PDB entry 9GC4 | X-ray diffraction, 2.42 A resolution | chain A

# Chain A
Molecule: Epidermal growth factor receptor
Source organism: Homo sapiens
Notes: EC 2.7.10.1
Reference sequence: P00533 (EGFR_HUMAN); the construct has insertions or renumbered stretches relative to UniProt, so the offset changes along the chain: 695-770 = UniProt 695-770; 774-1025 = UniProt 771-1022
Sequence (332 residues; each row starts with the number of its first residue):
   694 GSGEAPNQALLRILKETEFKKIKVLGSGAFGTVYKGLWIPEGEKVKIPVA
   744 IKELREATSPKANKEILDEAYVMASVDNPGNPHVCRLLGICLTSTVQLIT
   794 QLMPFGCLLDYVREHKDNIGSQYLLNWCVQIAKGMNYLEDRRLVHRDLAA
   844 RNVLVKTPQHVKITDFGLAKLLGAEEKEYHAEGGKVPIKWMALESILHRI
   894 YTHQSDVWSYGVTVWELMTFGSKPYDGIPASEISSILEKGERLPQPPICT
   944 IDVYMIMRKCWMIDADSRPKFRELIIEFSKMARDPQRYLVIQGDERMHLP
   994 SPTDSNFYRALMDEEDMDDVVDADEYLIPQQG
Unresolved in the structure: 694-702, 988-1025
Covalently attached groups: compound A1IZ7 linked to C800
Differences from the reference sequence: expression tag (694); insertion (771-773); engineered mutation R951 (Val948 in P00533)
Residues lining bound ligands: A1IZ7 (1-[2-[3-(3-chloranyl-6-fluoranyl-pyridin-2-yl)oxyphenyl]-3-pyrimidin-4-yl-4,6-dihydropyrrolo[3,4-d]imidazol-5-yl]propan-1-one): L718, V726, A743, I744, K745, M766, C778, R779, L780, L791, I792, T793, Q794, L795, M796, G799, D803, R844, L847, T857, D858, F859, L861
Swiss-Prot annotation at these positions:
  - active site: D840 (Proton acceptor)
  - binding site (ATP): L718 to V726, K745, T793, Q794, D858
  - site: Y1019 (Important for interaction with PIK3C2B)
  - modified residue: S695 (Phosphoserine), K745 (N6-(2-hydroxyisobutyryl)lysine), Y872 (Phosphotyrosine), S994 (Phosphoserine), S998 (Phosphoserine), Y1001 (Phosphotyrosine), Y1019 (Phosphotyrosine)
  - cross-link (Glycyl lysine isopeptide (Lys-Gly)): K716 (interchain with G-Cter in ubiquitin), K737 (interchain with G-Cter in ubiquitin), K754 (interchain with G-Cter in ubiquitin), K757 (interchain with G-Cter in ubiquitin), K870 (interchain with G-Cter in ubiquitin), K932 (interchain with G-Cter in ubiquitin), K963 (interchain with G-Cter in ubiquitin), K973 (interchain with G-Cter in ubiquitin)

# In short
Compound A1IZ7 is covalently linked to C800. From UniProt: active-site residue D840 and 13 ATP-binding
residues.
Chain A is Epidermal growth factor receptor (Homo sapiens); the structure, Highly optimized CNS penetrant
inhibitors of EGFR Exon20 Insertion Mutations, was determined by X-ray diffraction (same publication as 9GC5,
9GC6, 9GDV and 9HBO).
